Entry 5BOX (X-ray diffraction, 2.50 A resolution); this record covers chains C and E of the 6 polymer chains in the assembly.

== Chain C ==
Protein: Putative HTH-type transcriptional regulator TrmBL2
Source organism: Pyrococcus furiosus
Reference sequence: Q8U3H1 (TMBL2_PYRFU); residues 2-264 here = UniProt positions 2-264
Chain sequence (263 residues; numbered 2 to 264; the number before each row is that of its first residue):
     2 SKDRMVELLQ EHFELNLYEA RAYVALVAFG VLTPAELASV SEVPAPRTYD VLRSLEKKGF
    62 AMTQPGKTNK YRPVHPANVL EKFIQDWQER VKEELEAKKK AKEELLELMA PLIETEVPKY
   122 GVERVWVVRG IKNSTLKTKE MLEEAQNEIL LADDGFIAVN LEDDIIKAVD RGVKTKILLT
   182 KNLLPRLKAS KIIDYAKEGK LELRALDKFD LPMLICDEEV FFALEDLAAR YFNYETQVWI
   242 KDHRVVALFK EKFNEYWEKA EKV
Curated features (UniProtKB/Swiss-Prot):
  - DNA-binding region: Leu33 to Arg54 (H-T-H motif)
What the authors report for this chain:
  - binding site for DNA tgm (chain E): Leu18, Tyr19, Pro47, Arg48, Tyr50, Arg54, Asn70
  - binding site for the 25-nt DNA strand: Pro47, Arg48, Arg54
  - conformationally variable residues (side-chain flip): Tyr50

== Chain E ==
Molecule: DNA tgm
Sequence (25 nucleotides; each row starts with the number of its first residue):
     1 GTAGTATCAT CGATAGTGAT ACTAC

== Interface between chain C and chain E ==
Contacting residue pairs (6):
  Pro47(C) - DT7(E)  base contact
  Pro47(C) - DC8(E)  base contact
  Tyr50(C) - DA6(E)  hydrogen bond to the phosphate
  Tyr50(C) - DT7(E)  base contact
  Arg54(C) - DT7(E)  salt bridge to the phosphate
  Asn70(C) - DA6(E)  hydrogen bond to the phosphate
Other interface residues (no listed pair), chain C (5 interface residues in all): Arg48
Other interface residues (no listed pair), chain E (5 interface residues in all): DT5, DA9

== In short ==
The chain C/chain E interface involves 5 residues from each chain; the contacts include 2 hydrogen bonds and 1
salt bridge. Polar pairs include Tyr50(C)-DA6(E), Asn70(C)-DA6(E) and Arg54(C)-DT7(E). The paper reports a
binding site for DNA tgm (chain E) at Leu18(C), Tyr19(C) and Pro47(C) among others; a binding site for the
25-nt DNA strand at Pro47(C), Arg48(C) and Arg54(C).
Here chain C is Putative HTH-type transcriptional regulator TrmBL2 (Pyrococcus furiosus) and chain E is DNA
tgm. Entry 5BOX (Structure of TrmBL2, an archaeal chromatin protein, shows a novel mode of DNA binding) was
determined by X-ray diffraction together with 5BPD, 5BPI and 5BQT from the same study.
